PDB entry 2WWK | X-ray diffraction, 1.70 A resolution | chains O and T

[Chain O]
Name: Obscurin-like protein 1
Source organism: Homo sapiens
Notes: fragment: ig1, residues 1-106
Reference sequence: O75147 (OBSL1_HUMAN); residue numbers follow UniProt; this construct covers 1-106
Sequence (109 residues; row label = number of the first residue in the row; numbers below 1 keep their minus sign (Gly-2 is residue -2)):
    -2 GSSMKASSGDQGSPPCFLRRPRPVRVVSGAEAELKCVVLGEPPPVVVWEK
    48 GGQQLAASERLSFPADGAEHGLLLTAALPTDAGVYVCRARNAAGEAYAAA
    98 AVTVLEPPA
Unresolved in the structure: -2 to 7
Construct notes: expression tag (-2 to 0); engineered mutation Arg17 (Phe in O75147)
UniProt features mapped onto this chain:
  - region: Arg85 to Tyr94 (Interaction with TTN)
  - modified residue: Ser10 (Phosphoserine)

[Chain T]
Name: Titin
Source organism: Homo sapiens
Notes: EC 2.7.11.1; fragment: m10, residues 34252-34350
Reference sequence: Q8WZ42 (TITIN_HUMAN); residues 1-99 here correspond to UniProt positions 34252-34350 (UniProt number = residue number + 34251)
Sequence (102 residues; row label = number of the first residue in the row; numbers below 1 keep their minus sign (Gly-2 is residue -2)):
    -2 GSSRGIPPKIEALPSDISIDEGKVLTVACAFTGEPTPEVTWSCGGRKIHS
    48 QEQGRFHIENTDDLTTLIIMDVQKQDGGLYTLSLGNEFGSDSATVNIHIR
    98 SI
Unresolved in the structure: -2 to -1, 99
Construct notes: expression tag (-2 to 0)
Reported in the primary citation:
  - disease-associated variants - H54P, L64P: decreased stability (proposed by the authors, not directly observed)
  - disease-associated variants - I55N: unchanged binding to Obscurin-like protein 1 (chain O)
  - mutagenesis - I55N (1.73-fold): increased binding to O1
  - mutagenesis - A9Y: abolished binding to O1
  - mutagenesis - A9Y: abolished localization to obscurin

[Chain O / chain T interface]
Residue-residue contacts (29; chain O residue first):
  Pro11(O) - Val21(T)  hydrophobic
  Pro12(O) - Thr23(T)
  Arg17(O) - Ala25(T)
  Arg17(O) - Leu61(T)
  Pro20(O) - Glu8(T)
  Arg85(O) - Arg97(T)
  Ala89(O) - Lys20(T)  hydrogen bond (backbone-side chain)
  Ala90(O) - Lys20(T)
  Ala90(O) - Val21(T)  hydrogen bond (backbone-backbone)
  Gly91(O) - Val21(T)
  Glu92(O) - Ser15(T)
  Glu92(O) - Ile16(T)
  Glu92(O) - Val21(T)  hydrogen bond (backbone-backbone)
  Glu92(O) - Leu22(T)
  Glu92(O) - Thr23(T)  hydrogen bond (backbone-backbone)
  Glu92(O) - Arg97(T)  salt bridge
  Ala93(O) - Thr23(T)
  Tyr94(O) - Ile14(T)  hydrophobic
  Tyr94(O) - Ser15(T)  hydrogen bond (side chain-backbone)
  Tyr94(O) - Leu22(T)  hydrophobic
  Tyr94(O) - Thr23(T)  hydrogen bond (backbone-backbone)
  Tyr94(O) - Val24(T)
  Tyr94(O) - Ala25(T)  hydrogen bond (backbone-backbone)
  Ala95(O) - Ala25(T)
  Ala96(O) - Ala9(T)  hydrophobic
  Ala96(O) - Leu10(T)
  Ala96(O) - Pro11(T)
  Ala97(O) - Ala9(T)
  Ala98(O) - Ala9(T)
Interface residues without a listed pair, chain O (17 interface residues in all): Val81, Val83
Interface residues without a listed pair, chain T (16 interface residues in all): Asp17

[Summary]
17 residues of chain O face 16 of chain T across their interface, with 7 hydrogen bonds and 1 salt bridge.
Polar contacts include Glu92(O)-Arg97(T), Ala89(O)-Lys20(T) and Tyr94(O)-Ser15(T). The paper reports that H54P
and L64P of chain T reduce stability; I55N of chain T increases binding to O1.
Chain O is Obscurin-like protein 1 and chain T is Titin, both from Homo sapiens; the structure, Crystal
structure of the Titin M10-Obscurin like 1 Ig F17R mutant complex, was determined by X-ray diffraction (same
publication as 2WP3 and 2WWM).
